PDB entry 5FV2 | X-ray diffraction, 3.45 A resolution | chains V and W of the 4 polymer chains in the assembly

== Chain V (and W) ==
Name: Vascular endothelial growth factor
From: Homo sapiens
Notes: fragment: vegf; chain W of this document is another copy of the same molecule, construct and numbering; everything in this record applies to it too
UniProt: P15692 (VEGFA_HUMAN); residues 1-110 here correspond to UniProt positions 27-136 (UniProt number = residue number + 26)
Amino-acid sequence (116 residues; numbered 1 to 116; the number before each row is that of its first residue):
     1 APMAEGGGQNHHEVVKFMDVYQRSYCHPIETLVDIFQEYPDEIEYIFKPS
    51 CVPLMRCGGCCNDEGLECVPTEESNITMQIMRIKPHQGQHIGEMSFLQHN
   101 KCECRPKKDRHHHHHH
Disordered / not traced: 1-12, 109-116 (chain W: 1-11, 109-116)
Disulfide bonds: Cys26-Cys68, Cys57-Cys102, Cys61-Cys104
Construct notes: expression tag (111-116)

== How chain V and chain W interact ==
Residue-residue contacts (47; chain V residue first):
  Val14(V) - Thr77(W)
  Val15(V) - Thr77(W)  hydrogen bond (backbone-backbone)
  Val15(V) - Met78(W)
  Val15(V) - Gln79(W)  hydrogen bond (backbone-backbone)
  Lys16(V) - Gln79(W)
  Phe17(V) - Lys48(W)
  Phe17(V) - Gln79(W)  hydrogen bond (backbone-side chain)
  Val20(V) - Pro49(W)  hydrophobic
  Val20(V) - Gln79(W)
  Val20(V) - Ile80(W)  hydrophobic
  Tyr21(V) - Lys48(W)
  Arg23(V) - Glu30(W)  salt bridge
  Arg23(V) - Leu32(W)
  Arg23(V) - Pro53(W)
  Ser24(V) - Leu32(W)
  Ser24(V) - Pro49(W)
  Ser24(V) - Cys51(W)  hydrogen bond (backbone-side chain)
  Ile29(V) - Glu30(W)
  Glu30(V) - Arg23(W)  salt bridge
  Glu30(V) - Ile29(W)
  Leu32(V) - Ser24(W)
  Leu32(V) - Gly58(W)
  Leu32(V) - Gly59(W)
  Lys48(V) - Phe17(W)
  Lys48(V) - Tyr21(W)
  Pro49(V) - Val20(W)  hydrophobic
  Pro49(V) - Ser24(W)
  Ser50(V) - Cys60(W)  hydrogen bond
  Cys51(V) - Ser24(W)  hydrogen bond (side chain-backbone)
  Cys51(V) - Gly59(W)
  Cys51(V) - Cys60(W)  disulfide
  Pro53(V) - Arg23(W)
  Gly58(V) - Leu32(W)
  Gly59(V) - Leu32(W)
  Gly59(V) - Cys51(W)
  Cys60(V) - Ser50(W)  hydrogen bond
  Cys60(V) - Cys51(W)  disulfide
  Asn62(V) - Lys48(W)
  Thr77(V) - Glu13(W)
  Thr77(V) - Val14(W)
  Thr77(V) - Val15(W)  hydrogen bond (backbone-backbone)
  Met78(V) - Val15(W)  hydrophobic
  Gln79(V) - Val15(W)  hydrogen bond (backbone-backbone)
  Gln79(V) - Lys16(W)
  Gln79(V) - Phe17(W)  hydrogen bond (side chain-backbone)
  Met81(V) - Phe17(W)  hydrophobic
  Ile91(V) - Phe17(W)  hydrophobic
Also at the interface, not in a pair above, chain V (30 interface residues in all): His27, Val52, Ile76, Ile80, Glu93
Also at the interface, not in a pair above, chain W (30 interface residues in all): His27, Val52, Asn62, Ile76, Met81, Ile91
Disulfides between the chains: Cys51(V)-Cys60(W), Cys60(V)-Cys51(W)

== Summary ==
Chain V and chain W each contribute 30 residues to their interface, with 2 disulfide bonds, 10 hydrogen bonds
and 2 salt bridges. Polar pairs include Arg23(V)-Glu30(W), Phe17(V)-Gln79(W) and Ser24(V)-Cys51(W).
Both chains are Vascular endothelial growth factor (Homo sapiens). Entry 5FV2 (Crystal structure of hVEGF in
complex with VH domain antibody) was determined by X-ray diffraction together with 5FV1 from the same study.
